PDB entry 9ILT | X-ray diffraction, 3.25 A resolution | chains G and I of the 8 polymer chains in the assembly

Chain G:
Protein: ActG
Source organism: Chloroflexus aurantiacus J-10-fl
Reference sequence: A9WEV8 (A9WEV8_CHLAA); residues 1-112 here = UniProt positions 1-112
Chain sequence (112 residues; numbered 1 to 112; the number before each row is that of its first residue):
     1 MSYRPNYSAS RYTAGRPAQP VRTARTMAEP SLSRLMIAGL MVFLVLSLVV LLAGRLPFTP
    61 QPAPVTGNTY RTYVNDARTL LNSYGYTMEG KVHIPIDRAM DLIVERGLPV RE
Not modelled in the structure: 1-31, 112

Chain I:
Protein: subunit I
Source organism: Chloroflexus aurantiacus J-10-fl
Chain sequence (37 residues; numbered 1 to 37; the number before each row is that of its first residue):
     1 MQPEWSGDPE VKPVFLAVTL TGMVAFLLMV WLFAFYW
Not modelled in the structure: 1-10

How chain G and chain I interact:
Contacting residue pairs (21):
  Leu32(G) - Val14(I)
  Ser33(G) - Pro13(I)
  Ser33(G) - Val14(I)
  Met36(G) - Ala17(I)  hydrophobic
  Met36(G) - Val18(I)  hydrophobic
  Ile37(G) - Ala17(I)  hydrophobic
  Leu40(G) - Leu20(I)
  Leu40(G) - Thr21(I)
  Leu40(G) - Val24(I)  hydrophobic
  Phe43(G) - Val24(I)  hydrophobic
  Phe43(G) - Leu28(I)  hydrophobic
  Leu44(G) - Val24(I)  hydrophobic
  Leu44(G) - Leu28(I)  hydrophobic
  Ser47(G) - Leu28(I)
  Leu48(G) - Leu28(I)  hydrophobic
  Leu48(G) - Trp31(I)  hydrophobic
  Leu51(G) - Trp31(I)  hydrophobic
  Leu51(G) - Tyr36(I)  hydrogen bond (backbone-side chain)
  Gly54(G) - Tyr36(I)
  Arg55(G) - Tyr36(I)  hydrogen bond (backbone-side chain)
  Arg55(G) - Trp37(I)  hydrogen bond (side chain-backbone)
Other interface residues (no listed pair), chain I (13 interface residues in all): Ala25, Leu32

In short:
Chain G and chain I form an interface of 12 and 13 residues respectively; the contacts include 3 hydrogen
bonds. Polar contacts include Leu51(G)-Tyr36(I), Arg55(G)-Tyr36(I) and Arg55(G)-Trp37(I).
Chain G is ActG and chain I is subunit I, both from Chloroflexus aurantiacus J-10-fl; the structure, Crystal
structure of alternative complex III from Chloroflexus aurantiacus, was determined by X-ray diffraction.
